PDB entry 8D4G | electron microscopy, 11.60 A resolution (very low resolution: no residue pairs are listed; an interface is given only as per-side residue counts) | chains M and Y of the 20 polymer chains in the assembly

Chain M:
Name: AP-1 complex subunit mu-1
Organism: Mus musculus
Reference sequence: P35585 (AP1M1_MOUSE); residues 1-423 here = UniProt positions 1-423
Sequence (423 residues; numbered 1 to 423; the number before each row is that of its first residue):
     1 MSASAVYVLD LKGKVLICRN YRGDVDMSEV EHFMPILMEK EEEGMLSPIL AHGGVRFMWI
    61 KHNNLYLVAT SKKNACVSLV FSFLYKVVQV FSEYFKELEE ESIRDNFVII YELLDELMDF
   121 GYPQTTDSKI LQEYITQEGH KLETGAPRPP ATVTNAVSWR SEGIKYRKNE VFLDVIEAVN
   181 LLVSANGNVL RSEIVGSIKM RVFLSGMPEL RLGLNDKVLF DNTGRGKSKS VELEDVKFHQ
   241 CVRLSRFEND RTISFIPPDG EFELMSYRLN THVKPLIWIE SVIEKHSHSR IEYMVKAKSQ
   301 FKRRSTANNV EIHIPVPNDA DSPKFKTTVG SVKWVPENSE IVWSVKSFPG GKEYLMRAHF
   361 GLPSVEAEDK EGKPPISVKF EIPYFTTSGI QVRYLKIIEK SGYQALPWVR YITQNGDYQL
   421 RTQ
Not modelled in the structure: 1, 139-145
Curated features (UniProtKB/Swiss-Prot):
  - modified residue: Ser2 (N-acetylserine), Thr152 (Phosphothreonine), Thr154 (Phosphothreonine), Thr223 (Phosphothreonine)

Chain Y:
Name: HLA class I histocompatibility antigen, A alpha chain
Organism: Homo sapiens
Reference sequence: P04439 (HLAA_HUMAN); numbering as in UniProt (aligned over 334-365)
Sequence (39 residues; row label = number of the first residue in the row):
   333 CRKSSDRKGG SYSQAAGSDS AQSSDVSLTA AKVHHHHHH
Not modelled in the structure: 333-337, 356-371
Sequence notes: expression tag (333, 366-371); engineered mutation Ser345 (Thr in P04439), Gly349 (Ser in P04439), Ser355 (Gly in P04439), Ala363 (Cys in P04439)
Curated features (UniProtKB/Swiss-Prot):
  - modified residue: Ser343 (Phosphoserine), Tyr344 (Phosphotyrosine), Ser350 (Phosphoserine), Ser352 (Phosphoserine), Ser356 (Phosphoserine), Ser359 (Phosphoserine)
  - natural variant: Arg334 (R334K: Allele A*80:01), Lys335 (K335N: In allele A*23:01 and allele A*24:02), Asp338 (D338V: Allele A*80:01), Ser345 (T345S: In allele A*02:01, allele A*02:05, allele A*23:01, allele A*24:02, allele A*25:01, allele A*26:01, allele A*29:02, allele A*31:01, allele A*32:01, allele A*33:01, allele A*34:01, allele ...; this construct carries the variant), Val358 (V358M: In allele A*25:01, allele A*26:01, allele A*29:02, allele A*31:01, allele A*32:01, allele A*33:01, allele A*34:01, allele A*43:01, allele A*66:01 and allele A*74:01)

Chain M / chain Y interface:
At this resolution (12 A) residue pairs are not listed: 13 residues of chain M and 10 of chain Y lie at the interface.

Overview:
The interface between chain M and chain Y involves 13 residues on one side and 10 on the other.
Chain M is AP-1 complex subunit mu-1 (Mus musculus) and chain Y is HLA class I histocompatibility antigen, A
alpha chain (Homo sapiens); the structure, gamma-Arf1 mediated dimeric assembly of AP-1, Arf1, Nef complex
within lattice on MHC-I lipopeptide incorporated wide(r) ..., was determined by electron microscopy (same
publication as 7UX3, 8D4C, 8D4D, 8D4E, 8D4F, 8D9R and 5 further entries).
